2XVM - chain A; structure by X-ray diffraction, 1.48 A resolution.

Chain A:
Protein: Tellurite resistance protein tehb
Source organism: Escherichia coli
UniProt: P25397 (TEHB_ECOLI); residues 1-197 here = UniProt positions 1-197
Sequence (199 residues; row label = number of the first residue in the row; numbers below 1 keep their minus sign (Gly-1 is residue -1)):
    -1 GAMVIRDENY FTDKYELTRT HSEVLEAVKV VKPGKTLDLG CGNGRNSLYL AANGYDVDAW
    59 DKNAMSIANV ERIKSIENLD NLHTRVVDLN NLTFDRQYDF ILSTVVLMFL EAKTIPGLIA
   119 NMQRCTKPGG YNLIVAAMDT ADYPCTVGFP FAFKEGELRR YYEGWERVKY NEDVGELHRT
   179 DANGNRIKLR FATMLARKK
Unresolved in the structure: -1
Differences from the reference sequence: expression tag (-1 to 0); engineered mutation Val2 (Ile in P25397)
Small-molecule neighbours: S-adenosylhomocysteine (SAH): Asp36, Gly38, Cys39, Gly40, Arg43, Asn44, Asp59, Lys60, Asn61, Val85, Asp86, Leu87, Asn88, Thr102, Val103, Val104, Phe107, Leu108

Summary:
Ligands of chain A: S-adenosylhomocysteine.
Chain A is Tellurite resistance protein tehb (Escherichia coli); the structure, Crystal structure of the
tellurite detoxification protein TehB from E. coli in complex with SAH, was determined by X-ray diffraction
(same publication as 2XVA).
